Entry 6ZOH (X-ray diffraction, 2.80 A resolution); this record covers chains A and B of the 5 polymer chains in the assembly.

Chain A (and B):
Molecule: Multidrug efflux pump subunit AcrB
Source organism: Escherichia coli K-12
Notes: chain B of this document is another copy of the same molecule, construct and numbering; everything in this record applies to it too
UniProtKB: P31224 (ACRB_ECOLI); residues 1-1049 here = UniProt positions 1-1049
Chain sequence (1057 residues; numbered 1 to 1057; the number before each row is that of its first residue):
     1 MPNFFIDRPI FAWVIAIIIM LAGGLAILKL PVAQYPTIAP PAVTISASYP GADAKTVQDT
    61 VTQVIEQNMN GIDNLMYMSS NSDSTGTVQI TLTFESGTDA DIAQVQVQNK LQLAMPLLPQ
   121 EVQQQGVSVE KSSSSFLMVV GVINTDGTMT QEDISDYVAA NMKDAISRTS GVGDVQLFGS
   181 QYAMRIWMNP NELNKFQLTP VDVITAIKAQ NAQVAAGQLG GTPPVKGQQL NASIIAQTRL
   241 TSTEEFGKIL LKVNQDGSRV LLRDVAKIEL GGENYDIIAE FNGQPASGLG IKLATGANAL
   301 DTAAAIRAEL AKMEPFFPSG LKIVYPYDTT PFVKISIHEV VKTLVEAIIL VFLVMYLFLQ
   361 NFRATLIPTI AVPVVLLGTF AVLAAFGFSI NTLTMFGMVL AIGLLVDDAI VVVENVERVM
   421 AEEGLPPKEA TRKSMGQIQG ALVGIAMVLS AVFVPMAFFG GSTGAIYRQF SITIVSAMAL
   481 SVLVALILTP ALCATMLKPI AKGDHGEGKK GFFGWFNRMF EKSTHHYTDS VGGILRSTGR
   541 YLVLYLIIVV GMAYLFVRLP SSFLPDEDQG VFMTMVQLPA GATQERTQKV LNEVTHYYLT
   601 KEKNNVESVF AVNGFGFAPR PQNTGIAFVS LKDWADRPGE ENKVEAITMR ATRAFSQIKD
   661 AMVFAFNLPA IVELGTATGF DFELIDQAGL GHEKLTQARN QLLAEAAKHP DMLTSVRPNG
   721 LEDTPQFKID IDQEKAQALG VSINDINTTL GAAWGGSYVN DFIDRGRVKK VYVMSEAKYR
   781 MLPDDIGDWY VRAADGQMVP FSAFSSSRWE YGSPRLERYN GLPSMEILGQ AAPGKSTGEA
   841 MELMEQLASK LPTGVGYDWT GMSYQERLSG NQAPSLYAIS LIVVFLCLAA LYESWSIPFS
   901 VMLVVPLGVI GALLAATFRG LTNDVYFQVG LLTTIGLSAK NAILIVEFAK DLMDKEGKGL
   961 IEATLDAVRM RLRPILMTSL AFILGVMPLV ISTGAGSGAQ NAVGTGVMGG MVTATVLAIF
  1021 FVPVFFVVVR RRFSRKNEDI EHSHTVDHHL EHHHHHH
Disordered / not traced: 1035-1057
Construct notes: engineered mutation Pro619 (Gly in P31224), Pro621 (Gly in P31224); expression tag (1050-1057)
Ligand contacts: 3-formyl rifamycin SV (3YI; (2S,12Z,14E,16S,17S,18R,19R,20R,21S,22R,23S,24E)-8-formyl-5,6,9,17,19-pentahydroxy-23-methoxy-2,4,12,16,18,20,22-heptam ethyl-1,11-dioxo-1,2-dihydro-2,7-(epoxypentadeca[1,11,13]trienoimino)naphtho[2,1-b]furan-21-yl acetate): Ser135, Met573, Met575, Gln577, Phe617, Arg620, Met662, Phe664, Phe666, Leu668, Thr676, Arg717, Pro718, Asn719, Gly720, Leu721, Arg815, Leu828
UniProt features mapped onto this chain:
  - mutagenesis: His526 (H526Y: Partially restores chloramphenicol resistance to an AcrZ G30R mutant)
Reported in the primary citation:
  - mutagenesis - I38A, L393A, I466A, F563A, I671A, L674A: decreased growth in response to drugs with low molecular weight (LMW)
  - mutagenesis - F563A: decreased growth in response to fusidic acid (FUA)
  - mutagenesis - F563A: decreased growth in response to novobiocin
  - mutagenesis - F380A/F563A: decreased growth in response to FUA
  - mutagenesis - F380A/F563A: unchanged growth in response to doxorubicin
  - mutagenesis - T934A, L937A: decreased growth in response to erythromycin
  - mutagenesis - T934A, L937A: unchanged growth in response to Doxorubicin
  - mutagenesis - I38A, L393A, I466A, I671A, L674A: decreased growth in response to beta-lactams, linezolid, and phenicols
  - mutagenesis - F380A/F563A, F563A/L674A: abolished growth in response to DDM
  - mutagenesis - F380A/F563A, F563A: decreased growth in response to beta-lactams
  - mutagenesis - F563A: decreased growth in response to phenicols
  - catalytic residues: Asp407, Asp408, Lys940 (citing earlier work)
  - mutagenesis - T934A, L937A: increased growth in response to beta-lactams
  - mutagenesis - T934A, L937A: increased growth in response to novobiocin
  - mutagenesis - A981C: unchanged growth in response to all the tested drugs

How chain A and chain B interact:
Residue-residue contacts (145):
  Arg8(A) - Glu893(B)
  Pro9(A) - Glu893(B)
  Ile10(A) - Ala889(B)
  Ile10(A) - Glu893(B)  hydrogen bond (backbone-side chain)
  Ile10(A) - Ser894(B)
  Ile10(A) - Trp895(B)
  Phe11(A) - Ala890(B)
  Phe11(A) - Glu893(B)  hydrogen bond (backbone-side chain)
  Trp13(A) - Trp895(B)  hydrophobic
  Val14(A) - Leu886(B)
  Val14(A) - Ala890(B)
  Ile17(A) - Leu886(B)  hydrophobic
  Leu21(A) - Ile882(B)  hydrophobic
  Leu21(A) - Leu886(B)  hydrophobic
  Leu25(A) - Ile879(B)  hydrophobic
  Asp101(A) - Asp73(B)
  Asp101(A) - Ile102(B)
  Asp101(A) - Gln106(B)  hydrogen bond
  Gln104(A) - Lys110(B)
  Val105(A) - Val105(B)  hydrophobic
  Val105(A) - Asn109(B)
  Gln108(A) - Asn109(B)
  Gln108(A) - Leu113(B)
  Gln112(A) - Gln112(B)  hydrogen bond
  Gln124(A) - Pro116(B)
  Gln124(A) - Leu117(B)
  Val127(A) - Leu113(B)
  Val129(A) - Lys110(B)  hydrogen bond (backbone-side chain)
  Lys131(A) - Asp73(B)  salt bridge
  Lys131(A) - Gln106(B)
  Asp164(A) - Gln67(B)
  Asp164(A) - Asn70(B)
  Ser167(A) - Asn70(B)
  Ser167(A) - Gly71(B)  hydrogen bond (backbone-backbone)
  Arg168(A) - Met69(B)
  Arg168(A) - Asn70(B)
  Arg168(A) - Met78(B)
  Arg168(A) - Asn820(B)  hydrogen bond (side chain-backbone)
  Ser170(A) - Asn74(B)  hydrogen bond (side chain-backbone)
  Val172(A) - Gly71(B)
  Ala209(A) - Ile743(B)  hydrophobic
  Gln210(A) - Gln733(B)
  Gln210(A) - Gln737(B)
  Gln213(A) - Tyr49(B)
  Gln213(A) - Thr56(B)  hydrogen bond
  Gln213(A) - Thr60(B)
  Val214(A) - Thr56(B)
  Val214(A) - Asn747(B)
  Ala215(A) - Tyr49(B)  hydrophobic
  Ala215(A) - Gly51(B)
  Ala215(A) - Ala52(B)  hydrophobic
  Ala215(A) - Gly751(B)
  Ala216(A) - Gly51(B)  hydrogen bond (backbone-backbone)
  Ala216(A) - Leu750(B)  hydrophobic
  Ala216(A) - Trp754(B)
  Gly217(A) - Gly51(B)  hydrogen bond (backbone-backbone)
  Gly217(A) - Gly755(B)
  Gln218(A) - Ser84(B)  hydrogen bond (side chain-backbone)
  Gln218(A) - Gln622(B)
  Gln218(A) - Trp754(B)
  Gln218(A) - Arg780(B)
  Leu219(A) - Phe727(B)  hydrophobic
  Leu219(A) - Trp754(B)  hydrophobic
  Leu219(A) - Met781(B)
  Leu219(A) - Leu782(B)
  Leu219(A) - Pro783(B)
  Leu219(A) - Trp809(B)  hydrophobic
  Gly220(A) - Gln622(B)  hydrogen bond (backbone-side chain)
  Gly220(A) - Arg780(B)
  Gly220(A) - Met781(B)  hydrogen bond (backbone-backbone)
  Gly221(A) - Gln622(B)
  Gly221(A) - Arg780(B)  hydrogen bond (backbone-side chain)
  Gly221(A) - Met781(B)
  Thr222(A) - Tyr275(B)
  Thr222(A) - Asp276(B)  hydrogen bond
  Thr222(A) - Gln584(B)
  Thr222(A) - Gln622(B)
  Thr222(A) - Met774(B)
  Thr222(A) - Arg780(B)
  Pro223(A) - Trp187(B)  hydrophobic
  Pro223(A) - Tyr275(B)
  Pro223(A) - Ala777(B)
  Pro223(A) - Arg780(B)  hydrogen bond (backbone-side chain)
  Pro224(A) - Gln584(B)
  Pro224(A) - Ala777(B)
  Pro224(A) - Met781(B)  hydrophobic
  Val225(A) - Ala777(B)  hydrophobic
  Val225(A) - Lys778(B)
  Val225(A) - Met781(B)
  Lys226(A) - Glu585(B)
  Gly227(A) - Glu585(B)  hydrogen bond (backbone-side chain)
  Gln228(A) - Thr583(B)  hydrogen bond (backbone-side chain)
  Gln228(A) - Glu585(B)
  Gln228(A) - Met781(B)  hydrogen bond (side chain-backbone)
  Gln228(A) - Leu782(B)
  Gln229(A) - Gly581(B)
  Gln229(A) - Thr583(B)
  Gln229(A) - Arg586(B)  hydrogen bond (backbone-side chain)
  Leu230(A) - Gly581(B)
  Leu230(A) - Thr583(B)
  Leu230(A) - Leu782(B)  hydrophobic
  Leu230(A) - Trp809(B)  hydrophobic
  Asn231(A) - Gly581(B)  hydrogen bond (backbone-backbone)
  Asn231(A) - Ala582(B)
  Asn231(A) - Thr583(B)
  Asn231(A) - Gln622(B)
  Ala232(A) - Pro725(B)
  Ala232(A) - Trp809(B)  hydrophobic
  Ser233(A) - Ser84(B)  hydrogen bond
  Ser233(A) - Gln726(B)
  Ser233(A) - Phe727(B)  hydrogen bond (backbone-backbone)
  Ile234(A) - Phe727(B)
  Ile234(A) - Ile729(B)  hydrophobic
  Ile234(A) - Trp754(B)  hydrophobic
  Ile235(A) - Asp53(B)
  Ile235(A) - Gln726(B)
  Ile235(A) - Phe727(B)  hydrogen bond (backbone-backbone)
  Ile235(A) - Lys728(B)
  Ile235(A) - Ile729(B)  hydrogen bond (backbone-backbone)
  Ala236(A) - Lys728(B)  hydrogen bond (backbone-side chain)
  Ala236(A) - Ile729(B)
  Ala236(A) - Leu750(B)  hydrophobic
  Gln237(A) - Gln733(B)
  Gln237(A) - Ile743(B)
  Gln237(A) - Asn747(B)  hydrogen bond
  Leu250(A) - Gln733(B)
  Leu250(A) - Glu734(B)
  Leu250(A) - Gln737(B)  hydrogen bond (backbone-side chain)
  Leu251(A) - Gln737(B)
  Lys252(A) - Gln737(B)
  Val253(A) - Glu734(B)
  Arg259(A) - Glu734(B)  salt bridge
  Lys312(A) - Asp858(B)  salt bridge
  Phe316(A) - Gln687(B)
  Phe316(A) - Gly854(B)
  Phe316(A) - Val855(B)
  Phe316(A) - Gly856(B)
  Ile763(A) - Asp59(B)
  Arg765(A) - Gly689(B)
  Gly766(A) - Gln63(B)
  Arg767(A) - Gln63(B)
  Arg767(A) - Gln67(B)
  Val768(A) - Asp59(B)
  Val768(A) - Gln63(B)  hydrogen bond (backbone-side chain)
  Val768(A) - Gln67(B)  hydrogen bond (backbone-side chain)
Other interface residues (no listed pair), chain A (76 interface residues in all): Asp7, Ile18, Ile102, Leu111, Met115, Gln123, Gly126, Ser128, Glu130, Asn161, Thr238, Arg239, Gly257, Asp761
Other interface residues (no listed pair), chain B (81 interface residues in all): Pro50, Val64, Glu66, Ile72, Leu75, Asn744, Glu810, Gly821, Val883

Summary:
The interface between chain A and chain B involves 76 residues on one side and 81 on the other; the contacts
include 31 hydrogen bonds and 3 salt bridges. Polar pairs include Lys131(A)-Asp73(B), Arg259(A)-Glu734(B) and
Lys312(A)-Asp858(B). From the paper: catalytic residues Asp407(A), Asp408(A) and Lys940(A); I38A, L393A and
I466A of chain A, among others, reduce growth in response to drugs with low molecular weight (LMW); 11
substitutions were tested in all.
Both chains are Multidrug efflux pump subunit AcrB (Escherichia coli K-12). Entry 6ZOH (3-Formylrifamycin SV
binding to the access pocket of AcrB-G619P_G621P L and T protomers) was determined by X-ray diffraction (same
publication as 6ZO5, 6ZO6, 6ZO7, 6ZO8, 6ZO9, 6ZOA and 6 further entries).
